Entry 2YK5 (X-ray diffraction, 2.32 A resolution); this record covers chain A.

Chain A:
Protein: Cmp-N-acetylneuraminate-beta-galactosamide-alpha-2,3-sialyltransferase
From: Neisseria meningitidis serogroup b
Notes: EC 2.4.99.-; fragment: delta29nst, residues 49-370
Reference sequence: P72097 (LST_NEIMB); residues 49-370 here = UniProt positions 49-370
Sequence (326 residues; each row starts with the number of its first residue):
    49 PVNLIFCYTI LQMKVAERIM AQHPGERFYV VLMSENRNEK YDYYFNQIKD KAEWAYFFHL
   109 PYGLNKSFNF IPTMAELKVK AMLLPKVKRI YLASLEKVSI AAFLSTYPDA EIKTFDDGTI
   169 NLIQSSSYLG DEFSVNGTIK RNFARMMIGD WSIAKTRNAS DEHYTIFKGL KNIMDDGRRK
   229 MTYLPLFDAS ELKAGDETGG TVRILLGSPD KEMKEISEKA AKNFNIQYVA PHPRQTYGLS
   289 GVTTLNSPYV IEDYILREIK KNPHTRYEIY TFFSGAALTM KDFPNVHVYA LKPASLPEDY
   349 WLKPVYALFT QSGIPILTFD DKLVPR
Construct notes: expression tag (371-374); variant Trp102 (Arg in P72097), Ala129 (Ser in P72097), Ile168 (Gly in P72097), Ala242 (Thr in P72097), Asn273 (Lys in P72097)
Modified residues: Mse61, Mse68, Mse81, Mse122, Mse130, Mse194, Mse195, Mse222, Mse229, Mse261, Mse328 (selenomethionine; parent Met)
Small-molecule neighbours: cytidine-5'-monophosphate (C): Leu59, Phe118, Thr167, Leu254, Gly255, Ala278, Pro279, His280, Pro281, Val298, Ile299, Glu300, Ser322, Gly323, Ala324, Thr327
What the authors report for this chain:
  - binding site for cytidine-5'-monophosphate: Ala278, His280, Ile299, Glu300
  - catalytic residues: Asp258, His280
  - mutagenesis - E124A: decreased binding to donor substrate
  - mutagenesis - E124A: unchanged catalytic activity on donor substrate
  - mutagenesis - R282A: decreased catalytic activity
  - mutagenesis - D164N, D165N, D258N: abolished catalytic activity
  - mutagenesis - D258N: unchanged stability
  - mutagenesis - H280A: decreased catalytic activity on CMP-Neu5Ac
  - mutagenesis - D164N: decreased expression
  - catalytic residues: Arg282 (proposed by the authors, not directly observed)

Summary:
Bound to chain A: cytidine-5'-monophosphate. From the paper: catalytic residues Asp258, His280 and Arg282;
D164N, D165N and D258N abolish catalytic activity; 6 substitutions were tested in all.
Chain A is Cmp-N-acetylneuraminate-beta-galactosamide-alpha-2,3-sialyltransferase (Neisseria meningitidis
serogroup b); the structure, Structure of Neisseria LOS-specific sialyltransferase (NST), in complex with CMP,
was determined by X-ray diffraction together with 2YK6 and 2YK7 from the same study.
